7YEI - chains A and D of the 3 polymer chains in the assembly; structure by X-ray diffraction, 2.70 A resolution.

[Chain A]
Name: Deoxyribodipyrimidine photolyase
From: Methanosarcina mazei
UniProt: A0A0F8I5V2 (A0A0F8I5V2_METMZ); residues 3-464 here correspond to UniProt positions 1-462 (UniProt number = residue number - 2)
Amino-acid sequence (482 residues; row label = number of the first residue in the row; numbers below 1 keep their minus sign (Met-17 is residue -17)):
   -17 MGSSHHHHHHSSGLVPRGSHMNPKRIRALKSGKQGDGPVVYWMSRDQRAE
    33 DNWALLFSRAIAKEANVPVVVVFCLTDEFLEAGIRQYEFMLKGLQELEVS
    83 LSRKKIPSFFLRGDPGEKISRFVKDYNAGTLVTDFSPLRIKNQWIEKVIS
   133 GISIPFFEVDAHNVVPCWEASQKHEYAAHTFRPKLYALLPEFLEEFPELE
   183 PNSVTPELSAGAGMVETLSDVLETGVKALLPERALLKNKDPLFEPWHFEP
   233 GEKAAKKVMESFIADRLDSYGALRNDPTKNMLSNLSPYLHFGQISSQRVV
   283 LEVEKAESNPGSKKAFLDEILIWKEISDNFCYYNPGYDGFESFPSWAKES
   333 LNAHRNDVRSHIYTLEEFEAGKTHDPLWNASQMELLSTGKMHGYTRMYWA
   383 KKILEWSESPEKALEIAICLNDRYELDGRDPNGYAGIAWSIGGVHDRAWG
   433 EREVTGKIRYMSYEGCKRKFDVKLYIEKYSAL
Not modelled in the structure: -17 to -3, 189-197, 463-464
Construct notes: initiating methionine (-17); expression tag (-16 to 2); engineered mutation Thr377 (Met375 in A0A0F8I5V2)
From the paper describing this entry:
  - catalytic residues: Arg256 (proposed by the authors, not directly observed)

[Chain D]
Molecule: complementary oligonucleotide to the CPD containing DNA
Sequence (14 nucleotides; row label = number of the first residue in the row):
     1 TGCGCGAAGCCGAT

[Interface between chain A and chain D]
Contacting residue pairs (20):
  Tyr158(A) - DC10(D)  sugar contact
  Tyr158(A) - DC11(D)  sugar contact
  Thr162(A) - DC11(D)  phosphate contact
  Thr162(A) - DG12(D)  sugar contact
  Trp328(A) - DG9(D)  phosphate contact
  Trp328(A) - DC10(D)  phosphate contact
  Arg429(A) - DA7(D)  hydrogen bond to the base
  Arg429(A) - DA8(D)  hydrogen bond to the base
  Arg429(A) - DG9(D)  base contact
  Ala430(A) - DA8(D)  sugar contact
  Ala430(A) - DG9(D)  sugar contact
  Trp431(A) - DA7(D)  base contact
  Trp431(A) - DA8(D)  sugar contact
  Gly432(A) - DA7(D)  phosphate contact
  Gly432(A) - DA8(D)  phosphate contact
  Glu433(A) - DA7(D)  phosphate contact
  Glu433(A) - DA8(D)  hydrogen bond to the phosphate
  Lys439(A) - DA8(D)  phosphate contact
  Lys439(A) - DG9(D)  salt bridge to the phosphate
  Arg450(A) - DT1(D)  base contact
Other interface residues (no listed pair), chain A (12 interface residues in all): Lys155, Glu157
Other interface residues (no listed pair), chain D (8 interface residues in all): DG6

[Summary]
12 residues of chain A and 8 residues of chain D are in contact, with 3 hydrogen bonds and 1 salt bridge.
Polar contacts include Arg429(A)-DA7(D), Arg429(A)-DA8(D) and Glu433(A)-DA8(D). The paper reports the
catalytic residue Arg256(A).
Here chain A is Deoxyribodipyrimidine photolyase (Methanosarcina mazei) and chain D is complementary
oligonucleotide to the CPD containing DNA. Entry 7YEI (TR-SFX MmCPDII-DNA complex: 10 ns time-point collected
in SACLA. Includes 10 ns, dark, and extrapolated structure ...) was determined by X-ray diffraction together
with 7YC7, 7YCM, 7YCP, 7YCR, 7YD6, 7YD7 and 10 further entries from the same study.
